PDB entry 6MRM | electron microscopy, 2.90 A resolution | chains B and C of the 3 polymer chains in the assembly

# Chain B (and C)
Name: Capsid protein
Source organism: Red clover necrotic mosaic virus
Notes: chain C of this document is another copy of the same molecule, construct and numbering; everything in this record applies to it too
UniProt: P22955 (CAPSD_RCNMV); numbering as in UniProt (aligned over 1-339)
Chain sequence (339 residues; row label = number of the first residue in the row):
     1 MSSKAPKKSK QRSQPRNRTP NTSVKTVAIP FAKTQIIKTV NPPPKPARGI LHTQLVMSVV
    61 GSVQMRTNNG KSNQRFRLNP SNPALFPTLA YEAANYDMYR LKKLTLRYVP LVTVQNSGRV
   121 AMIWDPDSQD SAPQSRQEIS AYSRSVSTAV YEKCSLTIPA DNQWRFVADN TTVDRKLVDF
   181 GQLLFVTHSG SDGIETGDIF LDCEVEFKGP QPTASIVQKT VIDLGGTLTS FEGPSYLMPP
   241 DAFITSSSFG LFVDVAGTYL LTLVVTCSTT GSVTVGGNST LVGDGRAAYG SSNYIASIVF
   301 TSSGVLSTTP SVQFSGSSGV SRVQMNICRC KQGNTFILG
Disordered / not traced: 1-47, 339 (chain C: 1-18, 45-49, 339)
Bound ions: Ca2+ site 1: Asp-97 (shared with 2 residues of chain A); Ca2+ site 2: Asp-127, Asp-130 (shared with Asp-97(C) of chain C)
Swiss-Prot annotation at these positions:
  - mutagenesis: Lys-4 (K4A: Strongly impairs the systemic spread of viral genomes), Lys-7 (K7A: Strongly impairs the systemic spread of viral genomes; in association with A-8), Lys-8 (K8A: Strongly impairs the systemic spread of viral genomes; in association with A-7)

# Chain B / chain C interface
Residue-residue contacts - 24 pairs, chain B then chain C:
  Pro-126(B) / Asp-97(C)
  Asp-127(B) / Asp-97(C)
  Asp-127(B) / Phe-166(C)
  Asp-127(B) / Gln-211(C)  hydrogen bond
  Gln-129(B) / Asn-170(C)  hydrogen bond (backbone-side chain)
  Gln-129(B) / Thr-172(C)
  Asp-130(B) / Asp-97(C)
  Asp-130(B) / Gln-211(C)  hydrogen bond
  Ala-141(B) / Pro-210(C)
  Ala-141(B) / Gln-211(C)
  Ala-141(B) / Pro-212(C)  hydrophobic
  Tyr-142(B) / Pro-210(C)
  Tyr-142(B) / Pro-212(C)
  Ser-143(B) / Pro-210(C)
  Val-173(B) / Val-173(C)  hydrophobic
  Asp-174(B) / Thr-172(C)
  Asp-174(B) / Val-173(C)
  Asp-174(B) / Asp-174(C)
  Lys-176(B) / Phe-166(C)
  Lys-176(B) / Val-167(C)  hydrogen bond (side chain-backbone)
  Lys-176(B) / Asp-169(C)  hydrogen bond (side chain-backbone)
  Lys-176(B) / Thr-172(C)
  Leu-177(B) / Phe-166(C)  hydrophobic
  Leu-177(B) / Leu-177(C)  hydrophobic
Interface residues without a listed pair, chain B (12 interface residues in all): Glu-138
Interface residues without a listed pair, chain C (13 interface residues in all): Ala-168

# Overview
12 residues of chain B and 13 residues of chain C are in contact, with 5 hydrogen bonds. Among the polar pairs
are Asp-127(B)/Gln-211(C), Gln-129(B)/Asn-170(C) and Asp-130(B)/Gln-211(C). Asp-127(B) and Asp-130(B)
coordinate Ca2+ site 2. From UniProt: 3 mutagenesis sites on chain B.
Chain B and chain C are both Capsid protein (Red clover necrotic mosaic virus); the structure, Red Clover
Necrotic Mosaic Virus, was determined by electron microscopy together with 6MRL from the same study.
